Entry 9DCC (electron microscopy, 3.12 A resolution); this record covers chains K and 8 of the 120 polymer chains in the assembly.

== Chain K (and 8) ==
Molecule: Capsid protein
Organism: adeno-associated virus 5
Notes: chain 8 of this document is another copy of the same molecule, construct and numbering; everything in this record applies to it too
Reference sequence: Q9YIJ1 (Q9YIJ1_9VIRU); residues 1-724 here = UniProt positions 1-724
Amino-acid sequence (724 residues; each row starts with the number of its first residue):
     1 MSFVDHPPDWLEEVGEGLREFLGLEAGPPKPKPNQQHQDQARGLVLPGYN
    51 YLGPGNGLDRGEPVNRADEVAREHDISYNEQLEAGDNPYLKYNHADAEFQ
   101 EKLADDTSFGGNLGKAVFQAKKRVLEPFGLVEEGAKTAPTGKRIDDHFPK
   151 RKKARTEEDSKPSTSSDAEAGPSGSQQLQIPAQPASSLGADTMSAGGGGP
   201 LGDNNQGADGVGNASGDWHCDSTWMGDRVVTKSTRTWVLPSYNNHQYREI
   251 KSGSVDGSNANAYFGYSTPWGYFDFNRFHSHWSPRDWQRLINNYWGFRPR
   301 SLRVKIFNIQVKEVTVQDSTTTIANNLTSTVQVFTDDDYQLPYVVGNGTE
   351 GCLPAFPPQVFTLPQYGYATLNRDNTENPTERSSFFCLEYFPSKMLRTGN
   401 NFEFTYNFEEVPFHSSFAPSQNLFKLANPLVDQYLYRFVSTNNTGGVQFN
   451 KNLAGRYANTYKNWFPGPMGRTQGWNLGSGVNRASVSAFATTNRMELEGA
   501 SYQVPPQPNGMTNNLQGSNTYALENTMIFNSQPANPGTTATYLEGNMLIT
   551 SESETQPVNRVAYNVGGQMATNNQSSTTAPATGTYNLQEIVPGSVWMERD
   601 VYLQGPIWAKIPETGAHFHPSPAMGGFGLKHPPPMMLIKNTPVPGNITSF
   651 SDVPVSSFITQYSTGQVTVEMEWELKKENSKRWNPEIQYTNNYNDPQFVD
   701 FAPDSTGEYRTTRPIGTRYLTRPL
Unresolved in the structure: 1-206
Reported in the primary citation:
  - binding site for the 2-nt DNA strand: H619, P620, S621, P622

== How chain K and chain 8 interact ==
Residue-residue contacts (242):
  I250(K) - P429(8)  hydrophobic
  I250(K) - L430(8)  hydrophobic
  V255(K) - R456(8)
  S258(K) - A458(8)
  A260(K) - K425(8)
  A260(K) - Y457(8)
  A260(K) - A458(8)  hydrophobic
  N261(K) - G455(8)
  N261(K) - R456(8)
  N261(K) - Y457(8)
  N261(K) - A458(8)
  A262(K) - K425(8)  hydrogen bond (backbone-side chain)
  Y263(K) - P429(8)  hydrophobic
  Y263(K) - G455(8)
  Y263(K) - Y457(8)  hydrophobic
  S267(K) - L430(8)
  Y272(K) - N428(8)  hydrogen bond
  R277(K) - Y434(8)
  D338(K) - N679(8)
  Q340(K) - N679(8)  hydrogen bond
  Q340(K) - K681(8)
  Q340(K) - P723(8)
  P342(K) - Q421(8)
  G346(K) - N463(8)  hydrogen bond (backbone-side chain)
  N347(K) - L426(8)  hydrogen bond (side chain-backbone)
  N347(K) - A427(8)
  N347(K) - Q433(8)  hydrogen bond (backbone-side chain)
  G348(K) - Q433(8)
  G348(K) - Y434(8)
  T349(K) - V431(8)
  T349(K) - D432(8)
  T349(K) - Q433(8)
  T349(K) - Y434(8)
  E350(K) - D432(8)  hydrogen bond (backbone-backbone)
  E350(K) - K451(8)  salt bridge
  P364(K) - V431(8)  hydrophobic
  Q365(K) - N428(8)  hydrogen bond (backbone-side chain)
  Q365(K) - L430(8)
  Y366(K) - L430(8)
  G367(K) - N428(8)
  G367(K) - P429(8)
  G367(K) - L430(8)
  Y368(K) - P429(8)
  A369(K) - Q421(8)
  A369(K) - Y457(8)
  T370(K) - S420(8)
  L371(K) - P419(8)
  L371(K) - S420(8)
  L371(K) - Q421(8)
  N372(K) - K425(8)
  E381(K) - R682(8)
  E381(K) - I687(8)
  R382(K) - Q516(8)
  R382(K) - R682(8)
  R382(K) - I687(8)
  R382(K) - T721(8)
  S383(K) - R682(8)
  S383(K) - N684(8)  hydrogen bond (backbone-side chain)
  S384(K) - S420(8)  hydrogen bond
  S384(K) - R682(8)
  S384(K) - N684(8)
  F385(K) - R682(8)
  F385(K) - W683(8)  hydrogen bond (backbone-backbone)
  F385(K) - N684(8)  hydrogen bond (backbone-side chain)
  F386(K) - K681(8)
  F386(K) - R682(8)
  Y390(K) - K681(8)  hydrogen bond (backbone-side chain)
  F391(K) - K681(8)
  P468(K) - P592(8)
  G470(K) - M569(8)
  R471(K) - M569(8)
  R471(K) - A570(8)  hydrogen bond (backbone-backbone)
  R471(K) - T571(8)  hydrogen bond (side chain-backbone)
  R471(K) - N572(8)
  R471(K) - N573(8)  hydrogen bond
  T472(K) - A570(8)
  Q473(K) - A570(8)
  Q473(K) - N572(8)  hydrogen bond
  Q473(K) - N573(8)
  Q473(K) - Q574(8)  hydrogen bond (side chain-backbone)
  Q473(K) - P580(8)
  G474(K) - Q574(8)  hydrogen bond (backbone-side chain)
  W475(K) - F438(8)
  W475(K) - Q574(8)
  W475(K) - P580(8)  hydrophobic
  V481(K) - G445(8)
  V481(K) - S576(8)
  N482(K) - G445(8)  hydrogen bond (side chain-backbone)
  N482(K) - V447(8)
  N482(K) - Q574(8)  hydrogen bond
  N482(K) - S575(8)
  N482(K) - S576(8)  hydrogen bond (backbone-side chain)
  R483(K) - T441(8)  hydrogen bond (backbone-side chain)
  R483(K) - G445(8)
  R483(K) - S575(8)
  R483(K) - S576(8)  hydrogen bond (side chain-backbone)
  R483(K) - T577(8)  hydrogen bond (side chain-backbone)
  R483(K) - T578(8)
  R483(K) - A579(8)
  A484(K) - N442(8)
  A484(K) - N443(8)
  S485(K) - T441(8)  hydrogen bond (backbone-backbone)
  S485(K) - N442(8)  hydrogen bond (backbone-backbone)
  V486(K) - S440(8)
  V486(K) - T441(8)  hydrogen bond (backbone-backbone)
  S487(K) - V439(8)
  A488(K) - F438(8)  hydrophobic
  A488(K) - V439(8)
  F489(K) - N459(8)
  A490(K) - Q568(8)  hydrogen bond (backbone-side chain)
  T491(K) - P580(8)
  T491(K) - T582(8)
  T492(K) - Q568(8)  hydrogen bond (backbone-side chain)
  N493(K) - Q568(8)
  N493(K) - M569(8)
  N493(K) - A570(8)  hydrogen bond (side chain-backbone)
  R494(K) - G567(8)
  R494(K) - Q568(8)  hydrogen bond (backbone-backbone)
  R494(K) - Y585(8)
  M495(K) - F465(8)  hydrophobic
  M495(K) - P466(8)
  M495(K) - G566(8)
  M495(K) - Y585(8)
  E496(K) - R560(8)
  E496(K) - V565(8)
  E496(K) - G566(8)
  E496(K) - G567(8)  hydrogen bond (side chain-backbone)
  L497(K) - N422(8)
  L497(K) - L423(8)  hydrophobic
  L497(K) - F424(8)  hydrophobic
  L497(K) - Q556(8)
  L497(K) - P557(8)
  L497(K) - N559(8)
  L497(K) - R560(8)
  E498(K) - N422(8)
  E498(K) - L515(8)
  E498(K) - Q556(8)
  E498(K) - P557(8)
  Y502(K) - N422(8)  hydrogen bond
  Y502(K) - F424(8)  hydrophobic
  Y502(K) - K425(8)
  Y502(K) - Y457(8)
  Y502(K) - A458(8)
  Q503(K) - A458(8)  hydrogen bond (backbone-backbone)
  Q503(K) - N459(8)  hydrogen bond
  Q503(K) - T460(8)
  Q503(K) - K462(8)  hydrogen bond (backbone-side chain)
  V504(K) - F465(8)  hydrophobic
  P505(K) - N459(8)
  P505(K) - T460(8)
  P505(K) - Y461(8)  hydrophobic
  P506(K) - Y461(8)
  P506(K) - K462(8)
  P506(K) - F465(8)
  Q507(K) - F465(8)
  P508(K) - F465(8)  hydrophobic
  P508(K) - V591(8)  hydrophobic
  P508(K) - P592(8)
  N509(K) - P592(8)
  L523(K) - F438(8)  hydrophobic
  L523(K) - F449(8)  hydrophobic
  E524(K) - F438(8)
  T526(K) - Y461(8)
  M527(K) - L435(8)  hydrophobic
  I528(K) - L435(8)
  I528(K) - Y436(8)  hydrogen bond (backbone-backbone)
  I528(K) - F449(8)  hydrophobic
  I528(K) - Y461(8)
  F529(K) - Y434(8)  hydrophobic
  F529(K) - L435(8)  hydrophobic
  N530(K) - Y436(8)  hydrogen bond
  A534(K) - Y436(8)
  P536(K) - D432(8)
  G537(K) - D432(8)  hydrogen bond (backbone-side chain)
  G537(K) - L453(8)
  T538(K) - K451(8)
  T538(K) - L453(8)
  T539(K) - N450(8)
  A540(K) - F449(8)
  A540(K) - N450(8)
  T541(K) - Q448(8)
  T541(K) - F449(8)
  T541(K) - N450(8)
  Y542(K) - Y436(8)  hydrophobic
  Y542(K) - V447(8)
  Y542(K) - Q448(8)
  Y542(K) - F449(8)  hydrogen bond (backbone-backbone)
  L543(K) - V447(8)
  L543(K) - Q448(8)
  E544(K) - G446(8)
  E544(K) - V447(8)  hydrogen bond (side chain-backbone)
  M547(K) - Y436(8)  hydrophobic
  M547(K) - F449(8)  hydrophobic
  I549(K) - F449(8)  hydrophobic
  Y563(K) - N573(8)  hydrogen bond (backbone-side chain)
  N586(K) - A570(8)
  N586(K) - T571(8)
  L587(K) - M569(8)  hydrophobic
  L587(K) - Y585(8)  hydrophobic
  E589(K) - Q588(8)
  E589(K) - E589(8)
  E589(K) - I590(8)
  E589(K) - V591(8)
  I590(K) - I590(8)  hydrogen bond (backbone-backbone)
  I590(K) - P592(8)
  W596(K) - P592(8)  hydrophobic
  Q604(K) - Y434(8)
  P606(K) - Y434(8)
  K610(K) - W464(8)  hydrogen bond (backbone-side chain)
  P612(K) - W464(8)
  P612(K) - V595(8)
  P612(K) - L724(8)
  E613(K) - F417(8)
  E613(K) - R722(8)  salt bridge
  E613(K) - L724(8)
  T614(K) - W596(8)  hydrogen bond (side chain-backbone)
  T614(K) - L724(8)
  G615(K) - S415(8)
  G615(K) - W596(8)
  A616(K) - V595(8)
  A616(K) - W596(8)  hydrogen bond (backbone-backbone)
  A616(K) - E598(8)
  A616(K) - H619(8)
  H617(K) - S594(8)
  H617(K) - V595(8)
  H617(K) - W596(8)
  F618(K) - I590(8)  hydrophobic
  F618(K) - V591(8)
  F618(K) - G593(8)  hydrogen bond (backbone-backbone)
  F618(K) - S594(8)  hydrogen bond (backbone-backbone)
  F618(K) - W596(8)
  F618(K) - F618(8)  hydrophobic
  H619(K) - G593(8)  hydrogen bond (backbone-backbone)
  P620(K) - W464(8)
  S621(K) - W464(8)
  P622(K) - N463(8)
  A623(K) - K462(8)
  A623(K) - N463(8)  hydrogen bond (backbone-backbone)
  A623(K) - F465(8)  hydrophobic
  M624(K) - L435(8)  hydrophobic
  M624(K) - Y461(8)  hydrophobic
  M624(K) - N463(8)
Interface residues without a listed pair, chain K (123 interface residues in all): D256, L341, Y343, V344, C387, N476, L477, G480, N535, N564, G605, A609, I611, G625
Interface residues without a listed pair, chain 8 (99 interface residues in all): A418, E554, V558, A581, L587, M597, S680

== Summary ==
123 residues of chain K face 99 of chain 8 across their interface; the contacts include 51 hydrogen bonds and
2 salt bridges. Among the polar pairs are E350(K)-K451(8), E613(K)-R722(8) and A262(K)-K425(8). From the
paper: a binding site for the 2-nt DNA strand at H619(K), P620(K) and S621(K) among others.
Chain K and chain 8 are both Capsid protein (adeno-associated virus 5); the structure, The Structure of AAV5
at 55 Degrees Celsius, was determined by electron microscopy together with 9DCB and 9DC7 from the same study.
